5DU5 - chains A and B of the 4 polymer chains in the assembly; structure by X-ray diffraction, 2.19 A resolution.

== Chain A (and B) ==
Name: Estrogen receptor
From: Homo sapiens
Notes: chain B of this document is another copy of the same molecule, construct and numbering; everything in this record applies to it too
UniProtKB: P03372 (ESR1_HUMAN); residue numbers follow UniProt; this construct covers 298-554
Amino-acid sequence (257 residues; row label = number of the first residue in the row):
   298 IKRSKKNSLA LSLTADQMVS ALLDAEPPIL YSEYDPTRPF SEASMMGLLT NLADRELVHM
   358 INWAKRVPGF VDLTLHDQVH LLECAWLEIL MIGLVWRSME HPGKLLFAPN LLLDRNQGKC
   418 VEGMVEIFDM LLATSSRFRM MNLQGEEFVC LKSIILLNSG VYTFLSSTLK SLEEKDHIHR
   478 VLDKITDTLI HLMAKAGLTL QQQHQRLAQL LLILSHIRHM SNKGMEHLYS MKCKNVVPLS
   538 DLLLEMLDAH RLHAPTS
Disordered / not traced: 298-304, 332-335, 462-470, 549-554 (chain B: 298-305, 462-468, 533-534, 550-554)
Sequence notes: engineered mutation Ser537 (Tyr in P03372)
Ligand contacts: dichloro-substituted (5G2; 3,4-bis(2-chloro-4-hydroxyphenyl)-1H-1lambda~6~-thiophene-1,1-dione): Met343, Leu346, Thr347, Leu349, Ala350, Glu353, Trp383, Leu384, Leu387, Met388, Leu391, Arg394, Phe404, Met421, Ile424, Leu428, Leu525, Leu536, Leu540
What the authors report for this chain:
  - binding site for dichloro-substituted: Thr347, Glu353

== How chain A and chain B interact ==
Residue-residue contacts - 45 pairs, chain A then chain B:
  Ala430(A) - Tyr459(B)
  Arg434(A) - His476(B)  hydrogen bond
  Ile451(A) - Leu509(B)  hydrophobic
  Asn455(A) - Leu509(B)
  Asn455(A) - Ser512(B)
  Tyr459(A) - Ala430(B)
  Tyr459(A) - Leu509(B)  hydrogen bond (side chain-backbone)
  Tyr459(A) - Ile510(B)
  Tyr459(A) - His513(B)
  His476(A) - Arg434(B)  hydrogen bond
  Asp480(A) - Gln506(B)  hydrogen bond
  Thr483(A) - His501(B)
  Thr483(A) - Ala505(B)
  Asp484(A) - Gln498(B)
  Asp484(A) - Gln502(B)  hydrogen bond
  Ile487(A) - His501(B)
  Gln498(A) - Asp484(B)
  His501(A) - Thr483(B)
  His501(A) - Asp484(B)  salt bridge
  His501(A) - Ile487(B)
  His501(A) - Leu504(B)
  Gln502(A) - Asp480(B)
  Gln502(A) - Thr483(B)
  Gln502(A) - Asp484(B)  hydrogen bond
  Leu504(A) - His501(B)
  Ala505(A) - Thr483(B)
  Ala505(A) - Leu508(B)  hydrophobic
  Gln506(A) - Asp480(B)  hydrogen bond
  Leu508(A) - Ala505(B)  hydrophobic
  Leu509(A) - Ile451(B)  hydrophobic
  Leu509(A) - Asn455(B)
  Leu509(A) - Leu511(B)  hydrophobic
  Leu511(A) - Leu509(B)  hydrophobic
  Ser512(A) - Arg515(B)  hydrogen bond
  His513(A) - Tyr459(B)
  His513(A) - Arg515(B)
  Arg515(A) - Ser512(B)  hydrogen bond
  Arg515(A) - His513(B)
  Arg515(A) - His516(B)
  His516(A) - Arg515(B)  hydrogen bond
  His516(A) - Asn519(B)  hydrogen bond
  Asn519(A) - His516(B)  hydrogen bond
  Asn519(A) - Asn519(B)
  Lys520(A) - His547(B)
  Glu523(A) - Glu523(B)
Other interface residues (no listed pair), chain A (29 interface residues in all): Met427, Thr460, His547
Other interface residues (no listed pair), chain B (30 interface residues in all): Met427, Thr460, Lys520

== In short ==
29 residues of chain A and 30 residues of chain B are in contact; the contacts include 12 hydrogen bonds and 1
salt bridge. Polar pairs include His501(A)-Asp484(B), Arg434(A)-His476(B) and Tyr459(A)-Leu509(B). Chain A
binds dichloro-substituted. The paper reports a binding site for dichloro-substituted at Thr347(A) and
Glu353(A).
Chain A and chain B are both Estrogen receptor (Homo sapiens); the structure, Crystal Structure of the
ER-alpha Ligand-binding Domain in complex with a dichloro-substituted, 3,4-diarylthiophene dioxide core
ligand, was determined by X-ray diffraction (same publication as 4ZN7, 4ZNH, 4ZNS, 4ZNT, 4ZNU, 4ZNV and 50
further entries).
